PDB entry 5WFE | electron microscopy, 3.64 A resolution | chains F and H of the 12 polymer chains in the assembly

[Chain F]
Molecule: CRISPR-associated endoribonuclease Cas2
Source organism: Escherichia coli K-12
Notes: EC 3.1.-.-
UniProtKB: P45956 (CAS2_ECOLI); residues 1-94 here = UniProt positions 1-94
Amino-acid sequence (103 residues; numbered 1 to 103; the number before each row is that of its first residue):
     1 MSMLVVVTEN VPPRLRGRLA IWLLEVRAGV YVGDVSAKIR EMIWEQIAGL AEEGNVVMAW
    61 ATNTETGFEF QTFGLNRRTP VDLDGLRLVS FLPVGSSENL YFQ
Disordered / not traced: 95-103
Differences from the reference sequence: expression tag (95-103)
Curated features (UniProtKB/Swiss-Prot):
  - mutagenesis: Glu9 (E9A/R: No effect on spacer acquisition, Cas1-Cas2 complex formation or CRISPR DNA-binding by complex), Asn10 (N10A: No effect on spacer acquisition), Arg14 to Arg16 (No in vivspacer acquisition, significantly decreased protospacer binding), Arg14 (R14A: Slight decrease in spacer acquisition), Arg16 (R16A: Slight decrease in spacer acquisition; R16E: Dramatically decreased spacer acquisition in vivo), Arg18 (R18A: Very little spacer acquisition), Arg27 (R27A: Slight decrease in spacer acquisition), Lys38 to Arg40 (Very little in vivo spacer acquisition), Glu65 (E65A: No effect on spacer acquisition; E65R: Slight decrease in spacer acquisition, Cas1-Cas2 complex formation or CRISPR DNA-binding by complex. Loss of spacer acquisition; when associated with R-84), Arg77 to Arg78 (No spacer acquisition, significantly decreased protospacer binding), Arg77 (R77E: No change in spacer acquisition in vivo), Arg78 (R78E: Dramatically decreased spacer acquisition in vivo), 2 further mutagenesis entries in UniProt

[Chain H]
Molecule: 61-nt DNA strand
Sequence (61 nucleotides; numbered 1 to 61; the number before each row is that of its first residue):
     1 ATTTACTACT CGTTCTGGTG TTTCTCGTGT GTTCCCCGCG CCAGCGGGGA TAAACCGAGC
    61 A
Disordered / not traced: 46-61

[Chain F / chain H interface]
Residue-residue contacts (7; chain F residue first):
  Thr8(F) with DT14(H), phosphate contact
  Glu9(F) with DT13(H), phosphate contact; DT14(H), phosphate contact
  Asn10(F) with DT13(H), hydrogen bond to the phosphate; DT14(H), phosphate contact
  Arg16(F) with DC15(H), salt bridge to the phosphate
  Ala28(F) with DC15(H), phosphate contact
Also at the interface, not in a pair above, chain F (6 interface residues in all): Lys38
Also at the interface, not in a pair above, chain H (4 interface residues in all): DG38

[Summary]
6 residues of chain F and 4 residues of chain H are in contact; the contacts include 1 hydrogen bond and 1
salt bridge. Among the polar pairs are Asn10(F)-DT13(H) and Arg16(F)-DC15(H). UniProt lists 14 mutagenesis
sites on chain F.
Here chain F is CRISPR-associated endoribonuclease Cas2 (Escherichia coli K-12) and chain H is a 61-nt DNA
strand. Entry 5WFE (Cas1-Cas2-IHF-DNA holo-complex) was determined by electron microscopy, deposited together
with 5VVJ, 5VVK and 5VVL.
